PDB entry 7Y5W | electron microscopy, 3.50 A resolution | chains F and J of the 10 polymer chains in the assembly

# Chain F
Protein: Histone H4
From: Homo sapiens
Reference sequence: P62805 (H4_HUMAN); residues 0-102 here correspond to UniProt positions 1-103 (UniProt number = residue number + 1)
Chain sequence (103 residues; numbered 0 to 102; the number before each row is that of its first residue; numbering starts at 0):
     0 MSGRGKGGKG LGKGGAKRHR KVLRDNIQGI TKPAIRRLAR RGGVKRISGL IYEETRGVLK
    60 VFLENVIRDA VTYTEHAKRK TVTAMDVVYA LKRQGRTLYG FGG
Disordered / not traced: 0-22, 95-102
UniProt features mapped onto this chain:
  - DNA-binding region: Lys16 to Lys20
  - modified residue: Ser1 (N-acetylserine), Arg3 (Asymmetric dimethylarginine), Lys5 (N6-(2-hydroxyisobutyryl)lysine), Lys8 (N6-(2-hydroxyisobutyryl)lysine), Lys12 (N6-(2-hydroxyisobutyryl)lysine), Lys16 (N6-(2-hydroxyisobutyryl)lysine), Lys20 (N6,N6,N6-trimethyllysine), Lys31 (N6-(2-hydroxyisobutyryl)lysine), Lys44 (N6-(2-hydroxyisobutyryl)lysine), Ser47 (Phosphoserine), Tyr51 (Phosphotyrosine), Lys59 (N6-(2-hydroxyisobutyryl)lysine), Lys77 (N6-(2-hydroxyisobutyryl)lysine), Lys79 (N6-(2-hydroxyisobutyryl)lysine), Thr80 (Phosphothreonine), Tyr88 (Phosphotyrosine), Lys91 (N6-(2-hydroxyisobutyryl)lysine)
  - cross-link (Glycyl lysine isopeptide (Lys-Gly)): Lys12 (interchain with G-Cter in SUMO2), Lys20 (interchain with G-Cter in SUMO2), Lys31 (interchain with G-Cter in SUMO2), Lys59 (interchain with G-Cter in SUMO2), Lys79 (interchain with G-Cter in SUMO2), Lys91 (interchain with G-Cter in SUMO2)

# Chain J
Molecule: Widom 601 DNA
Sequence (147 nucleotides; numbered 1 to 147; the number before each row is that of its first residue):
     1 ACAGGATGTA TATATGTGAC ACGTGCCTGG AGACTAGGGA GTAATCCCCT TGGCGGTTAA
    61 AACGCGGGGG ACAGCGCGTA CGTGCGTTTA AGCGGTGCTA GAGCTGTCTA CGACCAATTG
   121 AGCGGCCTCG GCACCGGGAT TCTCCAG
Disordered / not traced: 1-14, 116-147

# How chain F and chain J interact
Residue-residue contacts - 6 pairs, chain F then chain J:
  Thr30(F) - DG92(J)  hydrogen bond to the phosphate
  Lys31(F) - DC93(J)  phosphate contact
  Pro32(F) - DG92(J)  phosphate contact
  Pro32(F) - DC93(J)  phosphate contact
  Arg36(F) - DG92(J)  salt bridge to the phosphate
  Arg45(F) - DG101(J)  sugar contact
Interface residues without a listed pair, chain F (6 interface residues in all): Ala33
Interface residues without a listed pair, chain J (4 interface residues in all): DA91

# Overview
6 residues of chain F face 4 of chain J across their interface, with 1 hydrogen bond and 1 salt bridge. Polar
contacts include Thr30(F)-DG92(J) and Arg36(F)-DG92(J). From UniProt: a DNA-binding region on chain F.
Chain F is Histone H4 (Homo sapiens) and chain J is Widom 601 DNA; the structure, Cryo-EM structure of the
left-handed Di-tetrasome, was determined by electron microscopy, deposited together with 7Y5K, 7Y5L, 7Y5O,
7Y5U, 7Y5V, 7Y61 and 4 further entries.
